Entry 9HLJ (X-ray diffraction, 2.54 A resolution); this record covers chains D and A of the 5 polymer chains in the assembly.

== Chain D ==
Molecule: GV37-TCR alpha chain
Source organism: Homo sapiens
Amino-acid sequence (204 residues; row label = number of the first residue in the row):
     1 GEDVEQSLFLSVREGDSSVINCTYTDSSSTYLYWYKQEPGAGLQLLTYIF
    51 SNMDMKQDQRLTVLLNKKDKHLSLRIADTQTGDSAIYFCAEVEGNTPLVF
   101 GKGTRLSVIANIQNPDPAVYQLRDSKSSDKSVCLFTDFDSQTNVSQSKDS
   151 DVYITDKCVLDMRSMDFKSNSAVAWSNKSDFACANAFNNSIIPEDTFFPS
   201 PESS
Unresolved in the structure: 1-5, 185-204
Disulfides: C22-C89, C133-C183

== Chain A ==
Molecule: MHC class I antigen
Source organism: Homo sapiens
UniProt: A0A3S6RG30 (A0A3S6RG30_HUMAN); residues 2-342 here correspond to UniProt positions 26-366 (UniProt number = residue number + 24)
Amino-acid sequence (342 residues; numbered 1 to 342; the number before each row is that of its first residue):
     1 GSHSMRYFYTAVSRPGRGEPRFIAVGYVDDTQFVRFDSDAASPRGEPRAP
    51 WVEQEGPEYWDRETQKYKRQAQADRVSLRNLRGYYNQSEAGSHTLQRMYG
   101 CDLGPDGRLLRGYDQSAYDGKDYIALNEDLRSWTAADTAAQITQRKWEAA
   151 REAEQWRAYLEGTCVEWLRRYLENGKETLQRAEHPKTHVTHHPVSDHEAT
   201 LRCWALGFYPAEITLTWQRDGEDQTQDTELVETRPAGDGTFQKWAAVVVP
   251 SGEEQRYTCHVQHEGLPEPLTLRWEPSSQPTIPIVGIVAGLAVLAVLAVL
   301 GAVMAVVMCRRKSSGGKGGSCSQAASSNSAQGSDESLIACKA
Unresolved in the structure: 277-342
Construct notes: expression tag (1)
Disulfides: C101-C164, C203-C259

== How chain D and chain A interact ==
Pairs across the interface (13; chain D residue first):
  T25(D) - R62(A)
  D26(D) - R62(A)  salt bridge
  S28(D) - T163(A)  hydrogen bond
  T30(D) - Q155(A)
  T30(D) - A158(A)
  Y31(D) - E154(A)  hydrogen bond
  Y31(D) - Q155(A)
  F50(D) - E154(A)
  F50(D) - A158(A)  hydrophobic
  E93(D) - Q155(A)
  G94(D) - Q155(A)  hydrogen bond (backbone-side chain)
  T96(D) - R69(A)
  P97(D) - R69(A)
Interface residues without a listed pair, chain D (11 interface residues in all): N52
Interface residues without a listed pair, chain A (9 interface residues in all): R151, R157, W167
The authors on this interface:
  - residue pairs: T25(D)-R62(A), D26(D)-R62(A), S28(D)-T163(A), T30(D)-Q155(A), T30(D)-A158(A), Y31(D)-E154(A), Y31(D)-Q155(A), F50(D)-E154(A), F50(D)-A158(A), E93(D)-Q155(A), G94(D)-Q155(A), T96(D)-R69(A), P97(D)-R69(A)

== In short ==
11 residues of chain D and 9 residues of chain A are in contact, with 3 hydrogen bonds and 1 salt bridge.
Polar pairs include D26(D)-R62(A), S28(D)-T163(A) and Y31(D)-E154(A). The authors report contacts between
T25(D) and R62(A), D26(D) and R62(A) and S28(D) and T163(A) among others.
Chain D is GV37-TCR alpha chain and chain A is MHC class I antigen, both from Homo sapiens; the structure,
Crystal structure of GV37-TCR in complex with HLA-C*12:02 with KAYNVTQAF (KF9), a 9-mer epitope from
SARS-CoV-2 ..., was determined by X-ray diffraction (same publication as 9F13).
